Entry 7OPX (electron microscopy, 2.63 A resolution); this record covers chains B and D of the 4 polymer chains in the assembly.

== Chain B ==
Name: Capsid protein VP2
Organism: Human enterovirus 70 (strain J670/71)
UniProt: P32537 (POLG_HE701); residues 1-250 here correspond to UniProt positions 70-319 (UniProt number = residue number + 69)
Sequence (250 residues; row label = number of the first residue in the row):
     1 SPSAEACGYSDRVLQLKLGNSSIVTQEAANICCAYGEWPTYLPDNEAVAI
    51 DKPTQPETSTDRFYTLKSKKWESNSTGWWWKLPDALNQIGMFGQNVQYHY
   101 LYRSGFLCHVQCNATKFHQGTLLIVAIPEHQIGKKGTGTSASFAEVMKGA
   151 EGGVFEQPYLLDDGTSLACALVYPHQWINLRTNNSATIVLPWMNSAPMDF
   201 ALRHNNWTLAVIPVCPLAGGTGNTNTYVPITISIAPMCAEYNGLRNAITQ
Disordered / not traced: 1-10, 249-250
UniProt features mapped onto this chain:
  - site: Gln250 (Cleavage)

== Chain D ==
Name: Capsid protein VP4
Organism: Human enterovirus 70 (strain J670/71)
UniProt: P32537 (POLG_HE701); residues 1-68 here correspond to UniProt positions 2-69 (UniProt number = residue number + 1)
Sequence (68 residues; numbered 1 to 68; the number before each row is that of its first residue):
     1 GAQVSRQQTGTHENANVATGGSSITYNQINFYKDSYAASASKQDFSQDPS
    51 KFTEPVAEALKAGAPVLK
Disordered / not traced: 1-27, 60-68
UniProt features mapped onto this chain:
  - site: Lys68 (Cleavage)
  - lipidation: Gly1 (N-myristoyl glycine)

== Interface between chain B and chain D ==
Contacting residue pairs (10; chain B residue first):
  Asn30(B) with Val56(D); Glu58(D), hydrogen bond (side chain-backbone)
  Ile31(B) with Pro55(D); Val56(D); Ala57(D), hydrogen bond (backbone-backbone)
  Cys32(B) with Pro55(D)
  Cys33(B) with Pro55(D), hydrogen bond (backbone-backbone)
  Tyr35(B) with Lys51(D); Phe52(D), hydrophobic
  Gly36(B) with Lys51(D)
Other interface residues (no listed pair), chain B (7 interface residues in all): Trp38

== Summary ==
Chain B and chain D form an interface of 7 and 6 residues respectively; the contacts include 3 hydrogen bonds.
Among the polar pairs are Asn30(B)-Glu58(D), Ile31(B)-Ala57(D) and Cys33(B)-Pro55(D).
Here chain B is Capsid protein VP2 and chain D is Capsid protein VP4, both from Human enterovirus 70 (strain
J670/71). Entry 7OPX (CryoEM structure of human enterovirus 70 native virion) was determined by electron
microscopy together with 7OZK, 7OZL, 7OZI and 7OZJ from the same study.
